PDB entry 2YNF | X-ray diffraction, 2.36 A resolution | chains A and B

# Chain A
Protein: Reverse transcriptase/ribonuclease H
Source organism: HIV-1 M\:B_HXB2R
Notes: EC 2.7.7.49, 2.7.7.7, 3.1.26.13, 3.1.13.2
UniProtKB: P04585 (POL_HV1H2); residues 1-560 here correspond to UniProt positions 588-1147 (UniProt number = residue number + 587)
Chain sequence (563 residues; numbered -2 to 560; the number before each row is that of its first residue; numbers below 1 keep their minus sign (Met-2 is residue -2)):
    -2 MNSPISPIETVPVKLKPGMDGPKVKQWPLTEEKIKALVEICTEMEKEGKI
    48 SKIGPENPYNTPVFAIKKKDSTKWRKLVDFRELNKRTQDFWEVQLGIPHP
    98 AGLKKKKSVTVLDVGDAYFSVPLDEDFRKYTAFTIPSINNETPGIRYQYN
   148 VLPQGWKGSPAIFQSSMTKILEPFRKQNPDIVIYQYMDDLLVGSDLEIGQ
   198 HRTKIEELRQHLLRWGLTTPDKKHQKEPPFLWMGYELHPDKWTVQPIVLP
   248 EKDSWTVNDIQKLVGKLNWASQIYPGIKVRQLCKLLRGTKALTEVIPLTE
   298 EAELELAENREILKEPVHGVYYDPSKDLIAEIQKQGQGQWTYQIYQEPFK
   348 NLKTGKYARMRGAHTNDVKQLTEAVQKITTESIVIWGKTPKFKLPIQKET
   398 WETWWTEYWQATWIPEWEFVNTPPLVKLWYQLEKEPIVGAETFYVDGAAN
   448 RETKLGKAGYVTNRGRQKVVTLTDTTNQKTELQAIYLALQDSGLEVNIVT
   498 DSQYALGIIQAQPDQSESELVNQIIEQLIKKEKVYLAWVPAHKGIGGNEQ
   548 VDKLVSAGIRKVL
Disordered / not traced: -2, 65-67, 559-560
Construct notes: expression tag (-2 to 0); engineered mutation Leu188 (Tyr775 in P04585)
Swiss-Prot annotation at these positions:
  - region: Phe227 to His235 (RT 'primer grip')
  - motif: Trp398 to Trp414 (Tryptophan repeat motif)
  - binding site (Mg(2+)): Asp110, Asp185, Asp186, Asp443, Glu478, Asp498, Asp549
  - site: Trp401 (Essential for RT p66/p51 heterodimerization), Trp414 (Essential for RT p66/p51 heterodimerization), Phe440, Tyr441 (Cleavage), Leu560 (Cleavage)
Bound ions: Mg2+ site 1: Asp443, Glu478, Asp498; Mg2+ site 2: Asp443, Asp498; Mg2+ site 3 near Gly444 (its only coordinating residue here)
Ligand contacts:
  - d(-)-tartaric acid (TAR): Val435, Gly436, Ala437, Glu438, Asn460, Arg461
  - WHU (2-azanyl-N-[[4-bromanyl-3-(3-chloranyl-5-cyano-phenoxy)-2-fluoranyl-phenyl]methyl]-4-chloranyl-1H-imidazole-5-carboxamide): Pro95, Leu100, Lys101, Lys102, Lys103, Lys104, Ser105, Val106, Val108, Val179, Tyr181, Leu188, Val189, Gly190, Pro225, Phe227, Trp229, Leu234, His235, Pro236, Tyr318

# Chain B
Protein: P51 RT
Source organism: HIV-1 M\:B_HXB2R
UniProtKB: P04585 (POL_HV1H2); residues 1-428 here correspond to UniProt positions 588-1015 (UniProt number = residue number + 587)
Chain sequence (447 residues; each row starts with the number of its first residue; numbers below 1 keep their minus sign (Met-18 is residue -18)):
   -18 MAGHHHHHHGSAENLYFQGPISPIETVPVKLKPGMDGPKVKQWPLTEEKI
    32 KALVEICTEMEKEGKISKIGPENPYNTPVFAIKKKDSTKWRKLVDFRELN
    82 KRTQDFWEVQLGIPHPAGLKKKKSVTVLDVGDAYFSVPLDEDFRKYTAFT
   132 IPSINNETPGIRYQYNVLPQGWKGSPAIFQSSMTKILEPFRKQNPDIVIY
   182 QYMDDLYVGSDLEIGQHRTKIEELRQHLLRWGLTTPDKKHQKEPPFLWMG
   232 YELHPDKWTVQPIVLPEKDSWTVNDIQKLVGKLNWASQIYPGIKVRQLCK
   282 LLRGTKALTEVIPLTEEAELELAENREILKEPVHGVYYDPSKDLIAEIQK
   332 QGQGQWTYQIYQEPFKNLKTGKYARMRGAHTNDVKQLTEAVQKITTESIV
   382 IWGKTPKFKLPIQKETWETWWTEYWQATWIPEWEFVNTPPLVKLWYQ
Disordered / not traced: -18 to 5, 217-228, 357-361
Construct notes: expression tag (-18 to 0)
Swiss-Prot annotation at these positions:
  - region: Phe227 to His235 (RT 'primer grip')
  - motif: Trp398 to Trp414 (Tryptophan repeat motif)
  - binding site (Mg(2+)): Asp110, Asp185, Asp186
  - site (Essential for RT p66/p51 heterodimerization): Trp401, Trp414

# Chain A / chain B interface
Pairs across the interface (107; chain A residue first):
  Val8(A) with Glu53(B)
  Pro9(A) with Glu53(B)
  Gln85(A) with Glu53(B), hydrogen bond (side chain-backbone)
  Asp86(A) with Lys20(B), salt bridge; Pro55(B)
  Phe87(A) with Pro52(B); Glu53(B); Pro55(B)
  Trp88(A) with Pro52(B), hydrogen bond (backbone-backbone); Asn54(B); Pro55(B); Asn57(B); Thr131(B); Arg143(B)
  Leu92(A) with Asn137(B)
  Gly93(A) with Asn137(B)
  Ile94(A) with Asn137(B)
  Pro95(A) with Asn136(B); Asn137(B)
  His96(A) with Asn136(B), hydrogen bond (backbone-side chain)
  Gly99(A) with Asn136(B)
  Lys101(A) with Glu138(B), salt bridge
  Ala158(A) with Pro52(B)
  Ser162(A) with Pro52(B)
  Thr165(A) with Pro140(B)
  Tyr181(A) with Glu138(B)
  Gln182(A) with Glu138(B); Pro140(B)
  Arg358(A) with Gln394(B); Glu396(B), salt bridge
  Glu370(A) with Gln394(B)
  Gln373(A) with Gln394(B); Glu396(B), hydrogen bond (side chain-backbone); Thr397(B), hydrogen bond; Thr400(B), hydrogen bond; Trp401(B)
  Thr376(A) with Trp401(B)
  Thr377(A) with Thr400(B)
  Ile380(A) with Leu26(B); Thr27(B)
  Val381(A) with Pro25(B), hydrophobic; Asn136(B), hydrogen bond (backbone-backbone)
  Ile382(A) with Ile135(B); Asn136(B)
  Trp383(A) with Ile135(B)
  Gly384(A) with Thr27(B); Glu28(B), hydrogen bond (backbone-backbone); Ile135(B)
  Trp402(A) with Lys331(B), hydrogen bond (backbone-side chain); Asp364(B)
  Tyr405(A) with Lys331(B), hydrogen bond (backbone-side chain)
  Trp406(A) with Lys331(B); Thr419(B); Pro420(B), hydrophobic
  Gln407(A) with Lys331(B), hydrogen bond (backbone-side chain); Asp364(B); Pro392(B); Ile393(B); Val417(B), hydrogen bond (side chain-backbone); Asn418(B)
  Ala408(A) with Asp364(B); Pro392(B), hydrogen bond (backbone-backbone); Ile393(B)
  Thr409(A) with Asp364(B), hydrogen bond (backbone-side chain)
  Trp410(A) with Asn363(B); Val365(B), hydrophobic; Tyr405(B)
  Pro412(A) with Trp401(B), hydrophobic
  Pro433(A) with Asn255(B); Leu289(B), hydrophobic; Thr290(B)
  Ile434(A) with Thr290(B)
  Val435(A) with Thr290(B)
  Thr439(A) with Lys287(B); Ala288(B); Leu289(B), hydrogen bond (side chain-backbone)
  Tyr441(A) with Gln258(B), hydrogen bond; Thr286(B); Lys287(B), hydrogen bond (side chain-backbone)
  Val458(A) with Thr286(B)
  Thr459(A) with Thr286(B)
  Asn460(A) with Thr286(B); Lys287(B); Ala288(B)
  Asn494(A) with Leu289(B)
  Val496(A) with Leu289(B), hydrophobic
  Gln500(A) with Pro421(B)
  Leu503(A) with Leu422(B), hydrophobic
  Gln507(A) with Pro420(B)
  Tyr532(A) with Asn255(B), hydrogen bond; Lys259(B), hydrogen bond; Leu289(B), hydrophobic
  Ala534(A) with Lys259(B)
  Trp535(A) with Trp426(B), hydrophobic
  Val536(A) with Gln258(B)
  Pro537(A) with Gly262(B); Asn265(B)
  Lys540(A) with Asn265(B), hydrogen bond; Cys280(B)
  Gly541(A) with Arg284(B), hydrogen bond (backbone-side chain)
  Ile542(A) with Val261(B), hydrophobic
  Gly543(A) with Leu283(B), hydrogen bond (backbone-backbone); Arg284(B); Gly285(B)
  Gly544(A) with Gly285(B), hydrogen bond (backbone-backbone); Thr286(B)
  Glu546(A) with Arg284(B), salt bridge
Interface residues without a listed pair, chain A (69 interface residues in all): Gln91, Leu100, Ile159, Glu169, Arg172, Ile180, Thr386, Gly504, Gln547
Interface residues without a listed pair, chain B (57 interface residues in all): Lys49, Tyr56, Thr139, Val254, Trp337, Leu368

# Summary
69 residues of chain A and 57 residues of chain B are in contact, with 23 hydrogen bonds and 4 salt bridges.
Polar contacts include Asp86(A)-Lys20(B), Lys101(A)-Glu138(B) and Arg358(A)-Glu396(B). Ligands of chain A:
d(-)-tartaric acid and compound WHU.
Chain A is Reverse transcriptase/ribonuclease H and chain B is P51 RT, both from HIV-1 M\:B_HXB2R; the
structure, HIV-1 Reverse Transcriptase Y188L mutant in complex with inhibitor GSK560, was determined by X-ray
diffraction together with 2YNG, 2YNH and 2YNI from the same study.
